PDB entry 6C04 | electron microscopy, 3.27 A resolution | chains D and J of the 11 polymer chains in the assembly

== Chain D ==
Name: DNA-directed RNA polymerase subunit beta'
From: Mycobacterium tuberculosis
Notes: EC 2.7.7.6
UniProt: A0A045J9E2 (A0A045J9E2_MYCTX); numbering as in UniProt (aligned over 1-1316)
Chain sequence (1326 residues; row label = number of the first residue in the row; numbers below 1 keep their minus sign (Gly-1 is residue -1)):
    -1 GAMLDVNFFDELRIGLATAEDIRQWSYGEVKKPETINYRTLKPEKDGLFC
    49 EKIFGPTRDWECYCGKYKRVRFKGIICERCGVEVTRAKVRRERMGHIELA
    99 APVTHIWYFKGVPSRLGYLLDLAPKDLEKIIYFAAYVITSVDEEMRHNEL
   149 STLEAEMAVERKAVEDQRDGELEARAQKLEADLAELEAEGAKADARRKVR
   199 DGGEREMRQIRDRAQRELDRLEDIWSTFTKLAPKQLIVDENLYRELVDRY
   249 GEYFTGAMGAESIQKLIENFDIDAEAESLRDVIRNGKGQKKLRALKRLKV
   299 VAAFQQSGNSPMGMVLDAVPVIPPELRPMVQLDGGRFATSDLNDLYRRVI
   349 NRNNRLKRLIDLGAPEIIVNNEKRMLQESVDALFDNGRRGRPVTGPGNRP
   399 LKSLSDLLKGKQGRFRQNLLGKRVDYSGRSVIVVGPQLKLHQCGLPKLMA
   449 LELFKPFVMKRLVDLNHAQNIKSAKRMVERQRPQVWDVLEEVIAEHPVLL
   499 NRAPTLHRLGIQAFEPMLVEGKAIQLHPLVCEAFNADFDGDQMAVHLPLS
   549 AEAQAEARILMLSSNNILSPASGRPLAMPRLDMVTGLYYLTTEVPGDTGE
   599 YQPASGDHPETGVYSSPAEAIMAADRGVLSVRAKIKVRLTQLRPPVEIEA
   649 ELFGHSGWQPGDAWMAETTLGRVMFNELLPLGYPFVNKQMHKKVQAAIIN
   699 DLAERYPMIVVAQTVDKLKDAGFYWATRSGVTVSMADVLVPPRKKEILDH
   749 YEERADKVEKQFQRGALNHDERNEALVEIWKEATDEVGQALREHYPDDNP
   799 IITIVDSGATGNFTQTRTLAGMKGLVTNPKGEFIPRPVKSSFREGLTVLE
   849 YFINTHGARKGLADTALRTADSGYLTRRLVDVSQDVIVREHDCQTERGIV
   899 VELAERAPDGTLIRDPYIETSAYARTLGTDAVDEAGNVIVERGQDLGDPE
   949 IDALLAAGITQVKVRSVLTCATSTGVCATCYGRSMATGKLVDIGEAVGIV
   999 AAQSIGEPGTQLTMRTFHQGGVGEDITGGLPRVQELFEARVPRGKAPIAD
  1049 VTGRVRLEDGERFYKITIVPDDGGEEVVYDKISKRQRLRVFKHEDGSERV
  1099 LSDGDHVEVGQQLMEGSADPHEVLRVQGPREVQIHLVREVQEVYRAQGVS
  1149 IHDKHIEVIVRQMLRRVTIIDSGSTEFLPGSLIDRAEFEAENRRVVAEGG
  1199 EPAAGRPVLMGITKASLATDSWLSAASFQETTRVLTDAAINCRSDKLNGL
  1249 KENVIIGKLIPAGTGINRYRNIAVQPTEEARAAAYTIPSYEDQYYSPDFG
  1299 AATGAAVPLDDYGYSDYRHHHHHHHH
Unresolved in the structure: 1013-1023, 1091-1096, 1283-1324
Construct notes: expression tag (-1 to 0, 1317-1324)
Metal / ion sites: Zn2+ site 1: Cys60, Cys62, Cys75, Cys78; Mg2+: Asp535, Asp537, Asp539; Zn2+ site 2: Cys891, Cys968, Cys975, Cys978

== Chain J ==
Name: RNA polymerase-binding protein RbpA
From: Mycobacterium tuberculosis
UniProt: A0A045IP01 (A0A045IP01_MYCTX); numbering as in UniProt (aligned over 1-111)
Chain sequence (111 residues; row label = number of the first residue in the row):
     1 MADRVLRGSRLGAVSYETDRNHDLAPRQIARYRTDNGEEFEVPFADDAEI
    51 PGTWLCRNGMEGTLIEGDLPEPKKVKPPRTHWDMLLERRSIEELEELLKE
   101 RLELIRSRRRG
Unresolved in the structure: 1-3
What the authors report for this chain:
  - conformationally variable residues (order/disorder transition): Met1 to Ala25

== Interface between chain D and chain J ==
Residue-residue contacts (45):
  Arg21(D) with Arg57(J)
  Gln22(D) with Arg57(J), hydrogen bond (backbone-side chain)
  Ser24(D) with Arg57(J), hydrogen bond (backbone-side chain)
  Tyr25(D) with Arg57(J)
  Gly26(D) with Arg57(J)
  Glu27(D) with Gly59(J)
  Lys29(D) with Gly59(J), hydrogen bond (side chain-backbone)
  Lys50(D) with Leu55(J)
  Thr55(D) with Leu11(J); Gly12(J); Ala13(J)
  Arg56(D) with Gly12(J); Ala13(J)
  Asp57(D) with Ala13(J); Val14(J); Ser15(J)
  Trp58(D) with Ser15(J); Glu17(J)
  Tyr65(D) with Ala45(J)
  Arg67(D) with Glu17(J), salt bridge
  Val68(D) with Glu17(J)
  Arg69(D) with Arg20(J); Leu24(J); Ala25(J), hydrogen bond (backbone-backbone)
  Lys71(D) with Asn21(J); Arg27(J), hydrogen bond (backbone-side chain)
  Gly72(D) with Pro43(J)
  Ile73(D) with Arg27(J); Ala45(J), hydrophobic
  Ile74(D) with Val42(J), hydrophobic; Pro43(J); Phe44(J); Trp54(J), hydrophobic
  Glu76(D) with Phe44(J); Ala48(J)
  Gly79(D) with Trp54(J)
  Glu323(D) with Arg10(J), salt bridge
  Val328(D) with Gly8(J); Ser9(J)
  Gln329(D) with Gly8(J); Ser9(J), hydrogen bond (backbone-backbone); Leu11(J)
  Leu330(D) with Leu6(J), hydrophobic
  Asp331(D) with Leu6(J); Arg7(J)
Also at the interface, not in a pair above, chain D (35 interface residues in all): Leu39, Phe70, Cys75, Arg84, Arg89, His94, Met327, Phe335
Also at the interface, not in a pair above, chain J (30 interface residues in all): Asp19, Asp23, Asp47, Glu49, Asn58

== Overview ==
The interface between chain D and chain J involves 35 residues on one side and 30 on the other; the contacts
include 6 hydrogen bonds and 2 salt bridges. Polar contacts include Arg67(D)-Glu17(J), Glu323(D)-Arg10(J) and
Gln22(D)-Arg57(J). Cys60(D), Cys62(D), Cys75(D) and Cys78(D) form the Zn2+ site 1. From the paper:
conformational variability at Met1(J).
Here chain D is DNA-directed RNA polymerase subunit beta' and chain J is RNA polymerase-binding protein RbpA,
both from Mycobacterium tuberculosis. Entry 6C04 (Mtb RNAP Holo/RbpA/double fork DNA -closed clamp) was
determined by electron microscopy, deposited together with 6BZO, 6C05 and 6C06.
